3KUY - chains E and I of the 10 polymer chains in the assembly; structure by X-ray diffraction, 2.90 A resolution.

== Chain E ==
Protein: Histone H3.2
Source organism: Xenopus laevis
UniProt: P84233 (H32_XENLA); residues 1-135 here correspond to UniProt positions 2-136 (UniProt number = residue number + 1)
Amino-acid sequence (135 residues; row label = number of the first residue in the row):
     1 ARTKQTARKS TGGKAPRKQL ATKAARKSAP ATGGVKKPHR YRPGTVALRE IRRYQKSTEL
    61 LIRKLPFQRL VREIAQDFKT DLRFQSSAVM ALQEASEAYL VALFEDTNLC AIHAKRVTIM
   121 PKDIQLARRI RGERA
Disordered / not traced: 1-37, 134-135
Metal / ion sites: Mn2+ near Asp77 (its only coordinating residue here)
Curated features (UniProtKB/Swiss-Prot):
  - modified residue: Arg2 (Asymmetric dimethylarginine), Thr3 (Phosphothreonine), Lys4 (Allysine), Gln5 (5-glutamyl dopamine), Thr6 (Phosphothreonine), Arg8 (Citrulline), Lys9 (N6,N6,N6-trimethyllysine), Ser10 (ADP-ribosylserine), Thr11 (Phosphothreonine), Lys14 (N6-(2-hydroxyisobutyryl)lysine), Arg17 (Asymmetric dimethylarginine), Lys18 (N6-(2-hydroxyisobutyryl)lysine), Lys23 (N6-(2-hydroxyisobutyryl)lysine), Arg26 (Citrulline), Lys27 (N6,N6,N6-trimethyllysine), Ser28 (ADP-ribosylserine), Lys36 (N6,N6,N6-trimethyllysine), Lys37 (N6-methyllysine), Tyr41 (Phosphotyrosine), Lys56 (N6,N6,N6-trimethyllysine) and 8 more in UniProt
  - lipidation: Cys110 (S-palmitoyl cysteine)

== Chain I ==
Molecule: 145-nt DNA strand
Sequence (145 nucleotides; row label = number of the first residue in the row; numbers below 1 keep their minus sign (DA-72 is residue -72)):
   -72 ATCAATATCC ACCTGCAGAT ACTACCAAAA GTGTATTTGG AAACTGCTCC ATCAAAAGGC
   -12 ATGTTCAGCT GAATCAGCTG AACATGCCTT TTGATGGAGC AGTTTCCAAA TACACTTTTG
    48 GTAGTATCTG CAGGTGGATA TTGAT

== Chain E / chain I interface ==
Contacting residue pairs - 27 pairs, chain E then chain I:
  His39(E) - DA-68(I)  phosphate contact
  His39(E) - DT-67(I)  phosphate contact
  Arg40(E) - DA9(I)  hydrogen bond to the base
  Arg40(E) - DC10(I)  sugar contact
  Tyr41(E) - DT-67(I)  sugar contact
  Tyr41(E) - DA-66(I)  sugar contact
  Tyr41(E) - DA9(I)  sugar contact
  Tyr41(E) - DC10(I)  hydrogen bond to the phosphate
  Pro43(E) - DA8(I)  phosphate contact
  Pro43(E) - DA9(I)  sugar contact
  Gly44(E) - DA8(I)  hydrogen bond to the phosphate
  Gly44(E) - DA9(I)  hydrogen bond to the phosphate
  Thr45(E) - DA9(I)  hydrogen bond to the phosphate
  Val46(E) - DA9(I)  hydrogen bond to the phosphate
  Val46(E) - DC10(I)  phosphate contact
  Ala47(E) - DA9(I)  hydrogen bond to the phosphate
  Arg49(E) - DA-66(I)  sugar contact
  Arg49(E) - DT-65(I)  salt bridge to the phosphate
  Arg63(E) - DT17(I)  phosphate contact
  Arg63(E) - DT18(I)  salt bridge to the phosphate
  Lys64(E) - DT18(I)  hydrogen bond to the phosphate
  Leu65(E) - DT17(I)  phosphate contact
  Leu65(E) - DT18(I)  hydrogen bond to the phosphate
  Pro66(E) - DT17(I)  phosphate contact
  Arg69(E) - DT17(I)  salt bridge to the phosphate
  Arg83(E) - DA25(I)  hydrogen bond to the phosphate
  Arg83(E) - DG26(I)  salt bridge to the phosphate
Other interface residues (no listed pair), chain E (18 interface residues in all): Arg42, Lys115, Thr118
Other interface residues (no listed pair), chain I (13 interface residues in all): DG-2, DG7

== Summary ==
Chain E and chain I form an interface of 18 and 13 residues respectively; the contacts include 10 hydrogen
bonds and 4 salt bridges. Polar pairs include Arg40(E)-DA9(I), Tyr41(E)-DC10(I) and Gly44(E)-DA8(I).
Chain E is Histone H3.2 (Xenopus laevis) and chain I is a 145-nt DNA strand; the structure, DNA Stretching in
the Nucleosome Facilitates Alkylation by an Intercalating Antitumor Agent, was determined by X-ray
diffraction.
